PDB entry 7D3M | electron microscopy, 3.94 A resolution | chains 3 and H of the 6 polymer chains in the assembly

Chain 3:
Protein: O/tibet/99 VP3
Organism: Foot-and-mouth disease virus
Chain sequence (220 residues; each row starts with the number of its first residue):
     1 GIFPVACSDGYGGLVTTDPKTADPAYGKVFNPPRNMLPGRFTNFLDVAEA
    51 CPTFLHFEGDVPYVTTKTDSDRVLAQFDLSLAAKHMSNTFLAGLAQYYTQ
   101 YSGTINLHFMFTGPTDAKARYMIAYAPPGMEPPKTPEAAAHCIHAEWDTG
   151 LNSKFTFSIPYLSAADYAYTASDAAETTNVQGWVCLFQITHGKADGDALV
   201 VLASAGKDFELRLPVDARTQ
Not modelled in the structure: 220
What the authors report for this chain:
  - mutagenesis - D173A: decreased growth

Chain H:
Protein: R50 vh
Organism: Bos taurus
Chain sequence (167 residues; each row starts with the number of its first residue):
     1 QVQLRESGPSLVKPSQTLSLTCTASGLSLSDKAVGWVRRAPTKALEWLGS
    51 IDTGSSTGYNPGLKSRLSITKDNSRNQVSLTITSVTTEDSATYYCATVHQ
   101 HTSEKRTCPRAYRPDCAARWDCPGGADCGYCNFGAGSYGRCTPFTLTYTF
   151 ENYVHTWGQGLLVTVSS
Not modelled in the structure: 146-167
Disulfide bonds: Cys122-Cys141

Interface between chain 3 and chain H:
Residue-residue contacts - 8 pairs, chain 3 then chain H:
  Tyr169(3) - Gly134(H)
  Tyr169(3) - Ala135(H)
  Ser172(3) - Ala135(H)
  Asp173(3) - Ala111(H)
  Asp173(3) - Tyr130(H)  hydrogen bond
  Asp173(3) - Asn132(H)
  Glu176(3) - Arg110(H)
  Thr177(3) - Tyr138(H)  hydrogen bond
Other interface residues (no listed pair), chain H (8 interface residues in all): Ser137
The authors on this interface:
  - pairs named by the authors: Asp173(3)-Tyr130(H) (hydrogen bond), Thr177(3)-Tyr138(H) (hydrogen bond)

Summary:
5 residues of chain 3 face 8 of chain H across their interface; the contacts include 2 hydrogen bonds. Among
the polar pairs are Asp173(3)-Tyr130(H) and Thr177(3)-Tyr138(H). The authors report hydrogen bonds between
Asp173(3) and Tyr130(H) and Thr177(3) and Tyr138(H). From the paper: D173A of chain 3 reduces growth.
Here chain 3 is O/tibet/99 VP3 (Foot-and-mouth disease virus) and chain H is R50 vh (Bos taurus). Entry 7D3M
(Foot and mouth disease virus O/tibet/99-bound the single chain fragmen antibody R50) was determined by
electron microscopy, deposited together with 7D3K, 7D3L and 7D3R.
